Entry 5KDM (X-ray diffraction, 3.50 A resolution); this record covers chains A and C of the 4 polymer chains in the assembly.

# Chain A
Molecule: Histone H3.3
Organism: Homo sapiens
Reference sequence: P84243 (H33_HUMAN); residues 1-135 here correspond to UniProt positions 2-136 (UniProt number = residue number + 1)
Sequence (135 residues; numbered 1 to 135; the number before each row is that of its first residue):
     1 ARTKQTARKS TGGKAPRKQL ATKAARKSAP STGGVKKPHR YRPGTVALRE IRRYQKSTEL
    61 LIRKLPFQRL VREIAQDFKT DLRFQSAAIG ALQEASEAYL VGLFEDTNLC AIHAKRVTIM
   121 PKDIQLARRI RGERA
Not modelled in the structure: 1-36
Swiss-Prot annotation at these positions:
  - site: Ser31 (Interaction with ZMYND11)
  - modified residue: Arg2 (Asymmetric dimethylarginine), Thr3 (Phosphothreonine), Lys4 (Allysine), Gln5 (5-glutamyl dopamine), Thr6 (Phosphothreonine), Arg8 (Citrulline), Lys9 (N6,N6,N6-trimethyllysine), Ser10 (ADP-ribosylserine), Thr11 (Phosphothreonine), Lys14 (N6-(2-hydroxyisobutyryl)lysine), Arg17 (Asymmetric dimethylarginine), Lys18 (N6-(2-hydroxyisobutyryl)lysine), Lys23 (N6-(2-hydroxyisobutyryl)lysine), Arg26 (Citrulline), Lys27 (N6,N6,N6-trimethyllysine), Ser28 (ADP-ribosylserine), Ser31 (Phosphoserine), Lys36 (N6,N6,N6-trimethyllysine), Lys37 (N6-methyllysine), Tyr41 (Phosphotyrosine) and 9 more in UniProt
  - lipidation: Lys18 (N6-decanoyllysine)
From the paper describing this entry:
  - mutagenesis - R40A/R42A, R49A/R52A: abolished binding to Major tegument protein
  - mutagenesis - R40A/R42A, R49A/R52A: decreased binding to GFP-BNRF1
  - mutagenesis - R40A/R42A: decreased binding to HA-DAXX
  - mutagenesis - R40A/R42A: decreased stability

# Chain C
Molecule: Death domain-associated protein 6
Organism: Homo sapiens
Reference sequence: Q9UER7 (DAXX_HUMAN); residue numbers follow UniProt; this construct covers 178-389
Sequence (212 residues; each row starts with the number of its first residue):
   178 SPRTRGSRRQ IQRLEQLLAL YVAEIRRLQE KELDLSELDD PDSAYLQEAR LKRKLIRLFG
   238 RLCELKDCSS LTGRVIEQRI PYRGTRYPEV NRRIERLINK PGPDTFPDYG DVLRAVEKAA
   298 ARHSLGLPRQ QLQLMAQDAF RDVGIRLQER RHLDLIYNFG CHLTDDYRPG VDPALSDPVL
   358 ARRLRENRSL AMSRLDEVIS KYAMLQDKSE EG
Not modelled in the structure: 178-181, 387-389
Swiss-Prot annotation at these positions:
  - modified residue (Phosphoserine): Ser178, Ser213
  - mutagenesis: Gln206 (Q206L: Impairs interaction with histones H3 and H4), Ser220 (S220A: Abolishes interaction with histones H3 and H4), Tyr222 (Y222A/S: Abolishes interaction with histones H3 and H4; Y222E: Abolishes interaction with histone H3.3), Glu225 (E225L: Impairs interaction with histones H3 and H4), Lys229 (K229A/L: Impairs interaction with histones H3 and H4), Arg251 (R251A: Abolishes interaction with histones H3 and H4), Phe317 (F317A: Abolishes interaction with histones H3 and H4), Arg328 (R328A: Abolishes interaction with histones H3 and H4), Asp331 (D331A: Abolishes interaction with histones H3 and H4)
From the paper describing this entry:
  - mutagenesis - D342A/D343A: decreased binding to Major tegument protein
  - mutagenesis - D342A/D343A: decreased binding to BNRF1

# How chain A and chain C interact
Contacting residue pairs (109):
  His39(A) - Cys245(C)
  His39(A) - Ser246(C)
  Arg40(A) - Cys245(C)
  Arg40(A) - Leu248(C)  hydrogen bond (side chain-backbone)
  Arg40(A) - Thr249(C)
  Arg40(A) - Gly250(C)
  Tyr41(A) - Glu192(C)  hydrogen bond
  Tyr41(A) - Phe236(C)  hydrophobic
  Tyr41(A) - Leu239(C)
  Tyr41(A) - Cys240(C)  hydrophobic
  Tyr41(A) - Lys243(C)
  Tyr41(A) - Cys245(C)  hydrophobic
  Gly44(A) - Glu192(C)
  Thr45(A) - Glu192(C)  hydrogen bond (side chain-backbone)
  Thr45(A) - Gln193(C)
  Thr45(A) - Ala196(C)
  Val46(A) - Leu195(C)  hydrophobic
  Leu48(A) - Thr249(C)
  Arg49(A) - Tyr334(C)  hydrogen bond (side chain-backbone)
  Arg49(A) - Asp342(C)  salt bridge
  Glu50(A) - Arg203(C)  salt bridge
  Ile51(A) - Ile233(C)
  Arg52(A) - Thr249(C)
  Arg52(A) - Gly250(C)  hydrogen bond (side chain-backbone)
  Arg52(A) - Asn335(C)  hydrogen bond
  Arg53(A) - Asn335(C)
  Arg53(A) - Phe336(C)  hydrogen bond (side chain-backbone)
  Arg53(A) - Gly337(C)
  Arg53(A) - Cys338(C)  hydrogen bond (side chain-backbone)
  Arg53(A) - Asp342(C)  salt bridge
  Tyr54(A) - Val199(C)
  Tyr54(A) - Ile202(C)
  Tyr54(A) - Arg203(C)
  Tyr54(A) - Lys229(C)
  Tyr54(A) - Leu232(C)  hydrophobic
  Tyr54(A) - Ile233(C)  hydrophobic
  Gln55(A) - Ile233(C)
  Gln55(A) - Thr249(C)  hydrogen bond
  Gln55(A) - Arg251(C)  hydrogen bond
  Lys56(A) - Arg251(C)
  Lys56(A) - Arg328(C)
  Lys56(A) - Asp331(C)  salt bridge
  Ser57(A) - Lys229(C)  hydrogen bond
  Thr58(A) - Ile233(C)
  Glu59(A) - Arg251(C)  salt bridge
  Arg63(A) - Arg230(C)
  Lys64(A) - Leu223(C)
  Lys64(A) - Ala226(C)
  Leu65(A) - Asp217(C)
  Leu65(A) - Pro218(C)  hydrophobic
  Leu65(A) - Leu223(C)  hydrophobic
  Gln68(A) - Glu214(C)  hydrogen bond (side chain-backbone)
  Gln68(A) - Leu215(C)  hydrogen bond (side chain-backbone)
  Gln68(A) - Asp217(C)  hydrogen bond (side chain-backbone)
  Gln68(A) - Ser220(C)  hydrogen bond
  Gln68(A) - Tyr222(C)
  Gln68(A) - Leu223(C)
  Arg69(A) - Asp216(C)  salt bridge
  Arg72(A) - Leu212(C)  hydrogen bond (side chain-backbone)
  Arg72(A) - Ser213(C)
  Arg72(A) - Asp216(C)  salt bridge
  Ala75(A) - Leu212(C)  hydrophobic
  Arg83(A) - Glu209(C)  salt bridge
  Arg83(A) - Leu210(C)
  Phe84(A) - Glu209(C)
  Phe84(A) - Leu210(C)  hydrogen bond (backbone-backbone)
  Gln85(A) - Leu340(C)
  Ser86(A) - Leu205(C)  hydrogen bond (side chain-backbone)
  Ser86(A) - Gln206(C)  hydrogen bond (side chain-backbone)
  Ser86(A) - Lys208(C)  hydrogen bond (backbone-backbone)
  Ser86(A) - Leu210(C)
  Ser86(A) - Glu225(C)  hydrogen bond
  Ala87(A) - Gln206(C)  hydrogen bond (backbone-backbone)
  Ala87(A) - Cys338(C)  hydrophobic
  Ala87(A) - Leu340(C)  hydrophobic
  Ile89(A) - Tyr222(C)  hydrophobic
  Gln93(A) - Tyr222(C)  hydrogen bond
  Glu94(A) - Asn335(C)
  Glu94(A) - Phe336(C)
  Glu94(A) - Gly337(C)  hydrogen bond (side chain-backbone)
  Ala98(A) - Leu332(C)  hydrophobic
  Tyr99(A) - Leu372(C)
  Glu105(A) - Gln325(C)
  Asp106(A) - Gln325(C)
  Asn108(A) - Phe283(C)
  Asn108(A) - Pro284(C)  hydrogen bond (side chain-backbone)
  Asn108(A) - Asp285(C)
  Asn108(A) - Phe317(C)
  Leu109(A) - Gly321(C)
  Leu109(A) - Gln325(C)
  Ala111(A) - Tyr286(C)
  Ala111(A) - Phe317(C)
  Ile112(A) - Tyr286(C)  hydrophobic
  Ile112(A) - Gln314(C)
  His113(A) - Tyr286(C)
  Arg116(A) - Asp285(C)  salt bridge
  Arg116(A) - Gly287(C)
  Arg116(A) - Asp288(C)  salt bridge
  Met120(A) - Gln383(C)
  Pro121(A) - Tyr379(C)
  Pro121(A) - Ala380(C)
  Lys122(A) - Gln383(C)
  Lys122(A) - Asp384(C)  salt bridge
  Gln125(A) - Ile376(C)
  Gln125(A) - Ala380(C)
  Arg128(A) - Leu372(C)
  Arg128(A) - Asp373(C)  salt bridge
  Arg128(A) - Ile376(C)
  Arg131(A) - Gln325(C)
Other interface residues (no listed pair), chain A (58 interface residues in all): Pro43, Gln76, Asp81, Leu82, Gly90, Ala91, Ile124, Glu133, Ala135
Other interface residues (no listed pair), chain C (72 interface residues in all): Glu207, Asp211, Pro280, Arg318, Ile322, His339, Ser377

# Summary
58 residues of chain A and 72 residues of chain C are in contact, with 25 hydrogen bonds and 12 salt bridges.
Polar pairs include Arg49(A)-Asp342(C), Glu50(A)-Arg203(C) and Arg53(A)-Asp342(C). The paper reports that
R40A/R42A and R49A/R52A of chain A abolish binding to Major tegument protein; R40A/R42A and R49A/R52A of chain
A reduce binding to GFP-BNRF1.
Chain A is Histone H3.3 and chain C is Death domain-associated protein 6, both from Homo sapiens; the
structure, Crystal structure of EBV tegument protein BNRF1 in complex with histone chaperone DAXX and histones
H3.3-H4, was determined by X-ray diffraction.
